PDB entry 9EOZ | electron microscopy, 3.10 A resolution | chains B and Z of the 11 polymer chains in the assembly

# Chain B
Name: Histone H4
Source organism: Homo sapiens
Reference sequence: P62805 (H4_HUMAN); residues 1-102 here correspond to UniProt positions 2-103 (UniProt number = residue number + 1)
Sequence (102 residues; each row starts with the number of its first residue):
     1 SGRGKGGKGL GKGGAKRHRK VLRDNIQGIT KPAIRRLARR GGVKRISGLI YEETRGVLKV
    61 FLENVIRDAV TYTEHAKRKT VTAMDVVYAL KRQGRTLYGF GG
Unresolved in the structure: 1-19
Curated features (UniProtKB/Swiss-Prot):
  - DNA-binding region: Lys16 to Lys20
  - modified residue: Ser1 (N-acetylserine), Arg3 (Asymmetric dimethylarginine), Lys5 (N6-(2-hydroxyisobutyryl)lysine), Lys8 (N6-(2-hydroxyisobutyryl)lysine), Lys12 (N6-(2-hydroxyisobutyryl)lysine), Lys16 (N6-(2-hydroxyisobutyryl)lysine), Lys20 (N6,N6,N6-trimethyllysine), Lys31 (N6-(2-hydroxyisobutyryl)lysine), Lys44 (N6-(2-hydroxyisobutyryl)lysine), Ser47 (Phosphoserine), Tyr51 (Phosphotyrosine), Lys59 (N6-(2-hydroxyisobutyryl)lysine), Lys77 (N6-(2-hydroxyisobutyryl)lysine), Lys79 (N6-(2-hydroxyisobutyryl)lysine), Thr80 (Phosphothreonine), Tyr88 (Phosphotyrosine), Lys91 (N6-(2-hydroxyisobutyryl)lysine)
  - cross-link (Glycyl lysine isopeptide (Lys-Gly)): Lys12 (interchain with G-Cter in SUMO2), Lys20 (interchain with G-Cter in SUMO2), Lys31 (interchain with G-Cter in SUMO2), Lys59 (interchain with G-Cter in SUMO2), Lys79 (interchain with G-Cter in SUMO2), Lys91 (interchain with G-Cter in SUMO2)

# Chain Z
Molecule: Widom 601 DNA
Sequence (145 nucleotides; numbered 1 to 145; the number before each row is that of its first residue):
     1 ATCGATGTAT ATATCTGACA CGTGCCTGGA GACTAGGGAG TAATCCCCTT GGCGGTTAAA
    61 ACGCGGGGGA CAGCGCGTAC GTGCGTTTAA GCGGTGCTAG AGCTGTCTAC GACCAATTGA
   121 GCGGCCTCGG CACCGGGATT CTGAT
Unresolved in the structure: 145
Modified positions: 8OG (8-oxo-2'-deoxy-guanosine-5'-monophosphate) at position 137

# How chain B and chain Z interact
Residue-residue contacts (11; chain B residue first):
  Arg35(B) - DG81(Z)  salt bridge to the phosphate
  Arg45(B) - DC80(Z)  phosphate contact
  Arg45(B) - DG81(Z)  phosphate contact
  Ile46(B) - DC80(Z)  phosphate contact
  Ile46(B) - DG81(Z)  hydrogen bond to the phosphate
  Ser47(B) - DC80(Z)  hydrogen bond to the phosphate
  Gly48(B) - DC80(Z)  hydrogen bond to the phosphate
  Arg78(B) - DA101(Z)  phosphate contact
  Lys79(B) - DG100(Z)  phosphate contact
  Lys79(B) - DA101(Z)  hydrogen bond to the phosphate
  Thr80(B) - DA101(Z)  hydrogen bond to the phosphate
Other interface residues (no listed pair), chain B (11 interface residues in all): Arg39, Lys44, Lys77
Other interface residues (no listed pair), chain Z (6 interface residues in all): DT82, DG102

# Summary
11 residues of chain B and 6 residues of chain Z are in contact; the contacts include 5 hydrogen bonds and 1
salt bridge. Polar contacts include Ile46(B)-DG81(Z), Ser47(B)-DC80(Z) and Gly48(B)-DC80(Z). From UniProt: a
DNA-binding region on chain B.
Here chain B is Histone H4 (Homo sapiens) and chain Z is Widom 601 DNA. Entry 9EOZ (Human OGG1 bound to a
nucleosome core particle with 8-oxodGuo lesion at SHL6.0) was determined by electron microscopy.
